Entry 6YUQ (X-ray diffraction, 1.95 A resolution); this record covers chains A and B.

[Chain A (and B)]
Molecule: SacC
Organism: Neisseria meningitidis serogroup A
Notes: chain B of this document is another copy of the same molecule, construct and numbering; everything in this record applies to it too
UniProt: O68216 (O68216_NEIMD); numbering as in UniProt (aligned over 1-247)
Sequence (255 residues; row label = number of the first residue in the row):
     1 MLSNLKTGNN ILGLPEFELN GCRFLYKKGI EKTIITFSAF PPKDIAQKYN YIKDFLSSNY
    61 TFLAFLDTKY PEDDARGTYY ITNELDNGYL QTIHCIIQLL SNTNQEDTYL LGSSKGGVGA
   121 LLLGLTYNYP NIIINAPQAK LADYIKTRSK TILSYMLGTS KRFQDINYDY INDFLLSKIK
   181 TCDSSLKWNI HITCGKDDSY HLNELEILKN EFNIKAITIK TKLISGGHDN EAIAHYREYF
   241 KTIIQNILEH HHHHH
Not modelled in the structure: 246-255
Sequence notes: expression tag (248-255)
Small-molecule neighbours:
  - 2-acetamido-2-deoxy-alpha-D-mannopyranose (BM3): Lys146, Thr147, Arg148, Ser149
  - oligosaccharide (2-acetamido-2-deoxy-alpha-D-mannopyranose, BMX units): Ala39, Phe40, Pro41, Pro42, Lys43, Lys48, Asn50, Lys53, Arg76, Ser113, Ser114, Asn135, Tyr144, Lys146, Thr147, Arg148, Ser149, His228, Asp229, Asn230, Ile233, Arg237
  - BMX (2-acetamido-2-deoxy-6-O-phosphono-alpha-D-mannopyranose), molecule 1: Ala39, Phe40, Pro41, Pro42, Lys48, Asn50, Lys53, Asn230, Ile233, Arg237
  - BMX, molecule 2: Ala39, Phe40, Pro42, Ser113, Ser114, Asn135, Tyr144, Arg148, His228, Asp229, Ile233
  - BMX, molecule 3: Pro41, Pro42, Lys43, Arg76, Arg148
What the authors report for this chain:
  - binding site for BMX: Lys43, Ser113, Ser114, Arg148, His228
  - specificity-determining residues: Arg148
  - contacts within the chain: Tyr144-Arg148 (hydrogen bond)
  - catalytic residues: Arg148
  - mutagenesis - Q138A, D198A: decreased catalytic activity on +CPS
  - mutagenesis - Q138A, D198A: decreased catalytic activity on -CPS
  - mutagenesis - H201A: decreased catalytic activity
  - mutagenesis - S114A, R148A, H228A: abolished catalytic activity on CPS

[Interface between chain A and chain B]
Pairs across the interface - 34 pairs, chain A then chain B:
  Met1(A) with Gln98(B); Ser101(B); Asn102(B); Thr103(B)
  Leu2(A) with Gln98(B), hydrogen bond (backbone-backbone)
  Asn4(A) with Asn104(B), hydrogen bond
  Leu5(A) with Gln98(B)
  Leu19(A) with Cys95(B), hydrophobic; Gln98(B)
  Asn20(A) with His94(B); Tyr127(B)
  Gly88(A) with Gln91(B), hydrogen bond (backbone-side chain)
  Gln91(A) with Asn20(B), hydrogen bond; Gly88(B), hydrogen bond (side chain-backbone); Gln91(B); Thr92(B), hydrogen bond
  Thr92(A) with Gln91(B), hydrogen bond
  Cys95(A) with Leu19(B), hydrophobic; Cys95(B), hydrophobic; Leu99(B)
  Ile96(A) with Leu99(B), hydrophobic
  Gln98(A) with Met1(B), hydrogen bond (backbone-backbone); Leu2(B), hydrogen bond (backbone-backbone); Leu5(B); Leu19(B)
  Leu99(A) with Cys95(B); Ile96(B), hydrophobic; Leu99(B), hydrophobic
  Ser101(A) with Met1(B)
  Asn102(A) with Met1(B)
  Thr103(A) with Met1(B)
  Asn104(A) with Met1(B); Asn4(B), hydrogen bond
  Tyr127(A) with Asn20(B)
Also at the interface, not in a pair above, chain A (20 interface residues in all): His94, Leu100
Also at the interface, not in a pair above, chain B (20 interface residues in all): Leu100

[Summary]
Chain A and chain B each contribute 20 residues to their interface, with 10 hydrogen bonds. Polar contacts
include Asn4(A)-Asn104(B), Gly88(A)-Gln91(B) and Gln91(A)-Asn20(B). From the paper: the catalytic residue
Arg148(A); S114A, R148A and H228A of chain A abolish catalytic activity on CPS; 6 substitutions were tested in
all.
Chain A and chain B are both SacC (Neisseria meningitidis serogroup A); the structure, Capsule
O-acetyltransferase of Neisseria meningitidis serogroup A in complex with polysaccharide, was determined by
X-ray diffraction (same publication as 6YUO, 6YUS and 6YUV).
